3E8F - chain A; structure by X-ray diffraction, 2.00 A resolution.

[Chain A]
Molecule: Potassium channel protein
Organism: Bacillus cereus
Notes: fragment: transmembrane domain, residues 19-110
Reference sequence: Q81HW2 (Q81HW2_BACCR); numbering as in UniProt (aligned over 19-110)
Sequence (96 residues; numbered 19 to 114; the number before each row is that of its first residue):
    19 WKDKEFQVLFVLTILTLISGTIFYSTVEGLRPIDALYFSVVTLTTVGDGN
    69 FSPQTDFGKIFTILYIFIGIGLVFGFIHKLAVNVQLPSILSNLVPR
Not modelled in the structure: 19-22, 114
Sequence notes: expression tag (111-114)
Bound ions: K+ near Thr63 (its only coordinating residue here)
Residues lining bound ligands: barium ion (BA): Thr63, Val64, Gly65
From the paper describing this entry:
  - barium ion coordination: Gly67

[Overview]
Ligands of chain A: barium ion. The paper reports barium ion coordination by Gly67.
Chain A is Potassium channel protein (Bacillus cereus); the structure, Crystal Structure of the the open NaK
channel- K+/Ba2+, was determined by X-ray diffraction (same publication as 3E83, 3E89, 3E8B, 3E8G and 3E8H).
